4R9F - chain A; structure by X-ray diffraction, 1.40 A resolution.

[Chain A]
Molecule: MBP1
Organism: Caldanaerobius polysaccharolyticus
UniProt: L0E2M2 (L0E2M2_9THEO); residues -25 to 421 here correspond to UniProt positions 1-447 (UniProt number = residue number + 26)
Chain sequence (447 residues; numbered -25 to 421; the number before each row is that of its first residue; numbers below 1 keep their minus sign (Mse-25 is residue -25)):
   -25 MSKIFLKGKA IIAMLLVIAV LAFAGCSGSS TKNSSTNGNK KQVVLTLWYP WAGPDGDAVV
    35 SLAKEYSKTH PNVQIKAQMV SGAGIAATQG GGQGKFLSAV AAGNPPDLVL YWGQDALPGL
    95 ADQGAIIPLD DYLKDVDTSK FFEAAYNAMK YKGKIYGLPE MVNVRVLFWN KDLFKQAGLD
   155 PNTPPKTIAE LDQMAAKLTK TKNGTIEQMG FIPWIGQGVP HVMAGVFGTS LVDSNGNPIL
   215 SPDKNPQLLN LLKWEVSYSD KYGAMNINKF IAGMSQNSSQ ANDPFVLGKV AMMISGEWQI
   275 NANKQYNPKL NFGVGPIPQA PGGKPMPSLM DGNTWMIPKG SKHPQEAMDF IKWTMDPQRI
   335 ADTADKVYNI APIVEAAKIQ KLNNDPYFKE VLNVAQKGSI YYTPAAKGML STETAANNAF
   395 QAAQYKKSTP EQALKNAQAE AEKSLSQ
Disordered / not traced: -25 to 14, 417-421
Modified residues: Mse-25, Mse-12 (selenomethionine); Mse53, Mse123, Mse135, Mse168, Mse183, Mse197, Mse239, Mse248, Mse266, Mse267, Mse300, Mse304, Mse310, Mse322, Mse329, Mse383 (selenomethionine; parent Met)
From the paper describing this entry:
  - binding site for beta-D-mannopyranose: Trp25, Trp86, Arg139, Gln191, Asn251, Trp272, Asn307, Val341, Asn343

[In short]
The paper reports a binding site for beta-D-mannopyranose at Trp25, Trp86 and Arg139 among others.
Chain A is MBP1 (Caldanaerobius polysaccharolyticus); the structure, CpMnBP1 with Mannobiose Bound, was
determined by X-ray diffraction, deposited together with 4R9G.
